9MQ7 - chains N and E of the 12 polymer chains in the assembly; structure by electron microscopy, 3.63 A resolution.

# Chain N
Protein: 326-366.26 Fab light chain
From: Homo sapiens
Notes: antibody fragment or engineered binder
Amino-acid sequence (108 residues; numbered 1 to 107 plus 1 insertion-coded residue; the number before each row is that of its first residue):
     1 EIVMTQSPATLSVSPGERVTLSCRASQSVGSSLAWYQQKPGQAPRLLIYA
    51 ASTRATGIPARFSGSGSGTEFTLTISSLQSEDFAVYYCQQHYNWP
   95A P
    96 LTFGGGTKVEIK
Unresolved in the structure: 107
Cystine bridges: Cys23-Cys88

# Chain E
Protein: Hemagglutinin HA1 chain
From: Influenza A virus
Reference sequence: A0AAX6NN08 (A0AAX6NN08_9INFA); the construct lacks a stretch of the UniProt sequence, so the offset changes along the chain: -5 to 53 = UniProt 1-59; 54-80 = UniProt 61-87; 81-92 = UniProt 89-100; 93-121 = UniProt 102-130; 3 more segments
Amino-acid sequence (342 residues; each row starts with the number of its first residue; a row labelled like 121A-121B holds insertion residues (121A, then the next letters in order); numbers below 1 keep their minus sign (Met-5 is residue -5)):
    -5 MENIVLLLAIVSLVKSDQICIGYHANNSTEQVDTIMEKNVTVTHAQDILE
    45 KTHNGKLCD
   53A L
    54 NGVKPLILKDCSVAGWLLGNPMCDEFI
   80A R
    81 VPEWSYIVERAN
   92A P
    93 ANDLCFPGSLNDYEELKHMLSRINHFEKI
121A-121B QI
   122 IPKSSWPN
  129A H
   130 ETSLGVSAACPYQGAPSFFRNVVWLIKKNDAYPTIKISYNNTNREDLLIL
   180 WGIHHSNNAEEQTNLYKNPITYISVGTSTLNQRLAPKIATRSQVNGQRGR
   230 MDFFWTILKPDDAIHFESNGNFIAPEYAYK
  259A I
   260 VKKGDSTIMKSGVEYGHCNTKCQTPVGAINSSMPFHNIHPLTIGECPKYV
   310 KSNKLVLATGLRNSPLREKR
Unresolved in the structure: -5 to 12, 322-329
Cystine bridges: Cys52-Cys277, Cys64-Cys76, Cys97-Cys139, Cys281-Cys305
Differences from the reference sequence: conflict Phe98 (Tyr107 in A0AAX6NN08), Ile199 (Thr211 in A0AAX6NN08)

# Interface between chain N and chain E
Pairs across the interface - 9 pairs, chain N then chain E:
  Ser32(N) with Glu119(E), hydrogen bond
  Tyr92(N) with His117(E); Glu119(E); Val260(E)
  Asn93(N) with Glu83(E); His117(E), hydrogen bond
  Trp94(N) with Arg80A(E); Val81(E); Pro82(E)
Other interface residues (no listed pair), chain N (5 interface residues in all): Pro95

# In short
5 residues of chain N face 7 of chain E across their interface; the contacts include 2 hydrogen bonds. Polar
contacts include Ser32(N)-Glu119(E) and Asn93(N)-His117(E).
Here chain N is 326-366.26 Fab light chain (Homo sapiens) and chain E is Hemagglutinin HA1 chain (Influenza A
virus). Entry 9MQ7 (Cryo-EM structure of hemagglutinin H5N1 in complex with Fab 326-366.26) was determined by
electron microscopy.
